Entry 2O1V (X-ray diffraction, 2.45 A resolution); this record covers chains A and B.

== Chain A (and B) ==
Molecule: Endoplasmin
Source organism: Canis lupus familiaris
Notes: engineered mutation(s): Sequence residues 287-327 were deleted and replaced by four glycines; chain B of this document is another copy of the same molecule, construct and numbering; everything in this record applies to it too
UniProtKB: P41148 (ENPL_CANFA); numbering as in UniProt; present here: 73-286, 328-754
Chain sequence (666 residues; each row starts with the number of its first residue; note: 37 numbers in that range are skipped by the numbering (no residue carries them; nothing is unmodelled there)):
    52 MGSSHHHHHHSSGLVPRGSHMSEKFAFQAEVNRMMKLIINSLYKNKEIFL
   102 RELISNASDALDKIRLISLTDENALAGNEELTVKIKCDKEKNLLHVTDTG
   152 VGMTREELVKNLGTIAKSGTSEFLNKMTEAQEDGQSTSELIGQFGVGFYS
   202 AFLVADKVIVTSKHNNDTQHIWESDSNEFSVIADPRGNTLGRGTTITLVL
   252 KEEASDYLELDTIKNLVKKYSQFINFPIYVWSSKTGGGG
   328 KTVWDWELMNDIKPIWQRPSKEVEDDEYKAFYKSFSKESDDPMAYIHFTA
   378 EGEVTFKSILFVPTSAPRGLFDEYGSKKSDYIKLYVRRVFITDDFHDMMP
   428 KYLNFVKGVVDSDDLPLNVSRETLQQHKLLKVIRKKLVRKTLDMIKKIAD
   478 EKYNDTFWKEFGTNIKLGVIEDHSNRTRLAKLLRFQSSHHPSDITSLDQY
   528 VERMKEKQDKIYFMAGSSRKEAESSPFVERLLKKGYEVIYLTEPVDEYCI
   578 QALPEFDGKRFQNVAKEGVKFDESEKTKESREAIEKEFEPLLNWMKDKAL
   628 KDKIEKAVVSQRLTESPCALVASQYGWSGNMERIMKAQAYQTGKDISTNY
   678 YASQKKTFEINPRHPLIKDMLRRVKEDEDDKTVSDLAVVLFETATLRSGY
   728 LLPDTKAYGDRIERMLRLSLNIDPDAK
Unresolved in the structure: 52-84, 166-196, 286-290, 328-329, 396-407, 750-754 (chain B: 52-86, 166-196, 287-290, 328-329, 394-407, 750-754)
Sequence notes: expression tag (52-72)
Bound ions: Mg2+: Asn-107 (together with ADP)
Ligand contacts: ADP: Glu-103, Ser-106, Asn-107, Ala-108, Asp-110, Ala-111, Lys-114, Asp-149, Gly-153, Met-154, Asn-162, Leu-163, Gly-198, Phe-199, Thr-245, Ile-247
What the authors report for this chain:
  - conformationally variable residues: Gly-198
  - mutagenesis - E103A: abolished catalytic activity
  - mutagenesis - R448A (more than 85%): decreased catalytic activity
  - catalytic residues: Glu-103

== Chain A / chain B interface ==
Residue-residue contacts (52):
  Gly-543(A) / Tyr-667(B)
  Ser-544(A) / Tyr-667(B)
  Thr-569(A) / Tyr-667(B)  hydrogen bond (backbone-side chain)
  Glu-570(A) / Tyr-667(B)
  Pro-571(A) / Tyr-667(B)  hydrophobic
  Glu-642(A) / Lys-733(B)  salt bridge
  Pro-644(A) / Glu-740(B)
  Arg-660(A) / Tyr-667(B)  hydrogen bond
  Tyr-667(A) / Gly-543(B)  hydrogen bond (side chain-backbone)
  Tyr-667(A) / Ser-544(B)
  Tyr-667(A) / Thr-569(B)  hydrogen bond (side chain-backbone)
  Tyr-667(A) / Glu-570(B)
  Tyr-667(A) / Pro-571(B)
  Tyr-667(A) / Arg-660(B)
  His-691(A) / Glu-740(B)  salt bridge
  Pro-692(A) / Arg-744(B)
  Leu-693(A) / Leu-743(B)
  Asp-696(A) / Leu-747(B)
  Arg-700(A) / Leu-747(B)
  Thr-709(A) / Ser-746(B)
  Val-710(A) / Leu-747(B)  hydrophobic
  Leu-713(A) / Leu-743(B)
  Leu-713(A) / Leu-747(B)  hydrophobic
  Val-716(A) / Ile-739(B)  hydrophobic
  Val-716(A) / Leu-743(B)  hydrophobic
  Leu-717(A) / Leu-743(B)  hydrophobic
  Thr-720(A) / Ile-739(B)
  Leu-723(A) / Leu-723(B)  hydrophobic
  Leu-723(A) / Thr-732(B)
  Arg-724(A) / Thr-732(B)
  Arg-724(A) / Lys-733(B)
  Thr-732(A) / Leu-723(B)
  Thr-732(A) / Arg-724(B)
  Lys-733(A) / Glu-642(B)  salt bridge
  Lys-733(A) / Arg-724(B)
  Tyr-735(A) / Tyr-735(B)  hydrogen bond
  Gly-736(A) / Thr-720(B)
  Ile-739(A) / Thr-720(B)
  Ile-739(A) / Ile-739(B)  hydrophobic
  Glu-740(A) / Pro-644(B)
  Glu-740(A) / His-691(B)  salt bridge
  Glu-740(A) / Leu-693(B)
  Met-742(A) / Met-742(B)  hydrophobic
  Met-742(A) / Leu-743(B)  hydrophobic
  Met-742(A) / Ser-746(B)  hydrogen bond (backbone-side chain)
  Leu-743(A) / Leu-713(B)  hydrophobic
  Leu-743(A) / Leu-717(B)  hydrophobic
  Leu-743(A) / Met-742(B)  hydrophobic
  Arg-744(A) / His-691(B)  hydrogen bond
  Ser-746(A) / Met-742(B)  hydrogen bond (side chain-backbone)
  Ser-746(A) / Leu-745(B)
  Ser-746(A) / Ser-746(B)
Also at the interface, not in a pair above, chain A (38 interface residues in all): Ser-551, Asn-657, Gln-668, Met-697, Leu-745, Ile-749
Also at the interface, not in a pair above, chain B (33 interface residues in all): Ser-551, Glu-556, Asn-657, Gln-668, Val-716, Gly-736

== In short ==
38 residues of chain A face 33 of chain B across their interface; the contacts include 8 hydrogen bonds and 4
salt bridges. Polar contacts include Glu-642(A)/Lys-733(B), His-691(A)/Glu-740(B) and Thr-569(A)/Tyr-667(B).
Bound to chain A: ADP. The paper reports the catalytic residue Glu-103(A); E103A of chain A abolishes
catalytic activity.
Both chains are Endoplasmin (Canis lupus familiaris). Entry 2O1V (Structure of full length GRP94 with ADP
bound) was determined by X-ray diffraction, deposited together with 2O1T, 2O1U and 2O1W.
